PDB entry 8SQN | electron microscopy, 3.89 A resolution | chains H and L of the 9 polymer chains in the assembly

# Chain H (and L)
Molecule: E2 envelope glycoprotein
Organism: Western equine encephalitis virus
Notes: chain L of this document is another copy of the same molecule, construct and numbering; everything in this record applies to it too
UniProtKB: Q1W679 (Q1W679_WEEV); residues 5-419 here correspond to UniProt positions 321-735 (UniProt number = residue number + 316)
Sequence (415 residues; row label = number of the first residue in the row):
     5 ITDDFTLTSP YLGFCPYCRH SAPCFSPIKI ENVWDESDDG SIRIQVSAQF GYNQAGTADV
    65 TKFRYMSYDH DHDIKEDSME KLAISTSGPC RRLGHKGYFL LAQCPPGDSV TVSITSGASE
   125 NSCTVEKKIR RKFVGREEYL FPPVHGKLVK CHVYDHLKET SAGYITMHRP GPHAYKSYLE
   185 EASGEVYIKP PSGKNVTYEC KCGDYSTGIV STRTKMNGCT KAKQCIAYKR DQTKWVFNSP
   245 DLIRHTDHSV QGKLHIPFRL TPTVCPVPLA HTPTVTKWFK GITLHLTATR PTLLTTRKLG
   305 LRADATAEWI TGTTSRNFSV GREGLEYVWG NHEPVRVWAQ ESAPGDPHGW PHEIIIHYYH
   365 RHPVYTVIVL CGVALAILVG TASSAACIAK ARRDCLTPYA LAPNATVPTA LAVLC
Disulfide bonds: Cys19-Cys127, Cys22-Cys28, Cys94-Cys108, Cys155-Cys269, Cys204-Cys229, Cys206-Cys223
Covalently attached groups: N-acetylglucosamine (NAG) linked to Asn199

# How chain H and chain L interact
Residue-residue contacts (10; chain H residue first):
  Arg95(H) - Arg23(L)  hydrogen bond (side chain-backbone)
  Arg95(H) - His24(L)
  Arg95(H) - Ser25(L)
  Gln107(H) - Ser25(L)
  Leu144(H) - Asp112(L)
  Phe145(H) - Tyr21(L)
  Phe145(H) - Ser25(L)
  Val148(H) - Phe18(L)  hydrophobic
  Thr293(H) - Lys132(L)
  Arg294(H) - Glu130(L)  salt bridge
Interface residues without a listed pair, chain L (9 interface residues in all): Pro20

# Summary
The interface between chain H and chain L involves 7 residues on one side and 9 on the other; the contacts
include 1 hydrogen bond and 1 salt bridge. Polar contacts include Arg294(H)-Glu130(L) and Arg95(H)-Arg23(L).
N-acetylglucosamine is covalently linked to Asn199(H).
Both chains are E2 envelope glycoprotein (Western equine encephalitis virus). Entry 8SQN (CryoEM structure of
Western equine encephalitis virus VLP in complex with the chimeric Du-D1-Mo-D2 MXRA8 receptor) was determined
by electron microscopy (same publication as 8DAN and 8DAQ).
